Entry 3KYS (X-ray diffraction, 2.80 A resolution); this record covers chains A and B.

# Chain A
Name: Transcriptional enhancer factor TEF-1
Organism: Homo sapiens
Notes: fragment: YAP binding domain
Reference sequence: P28347 (TEAD1_HUMAN); residues 194-411 here correspond to UniProt positions 209-426 (UniProt number = residue number + 15)
Amino-acid sequence (219 residues; numbered 193 to 411; the number before each row is that of its first residue):
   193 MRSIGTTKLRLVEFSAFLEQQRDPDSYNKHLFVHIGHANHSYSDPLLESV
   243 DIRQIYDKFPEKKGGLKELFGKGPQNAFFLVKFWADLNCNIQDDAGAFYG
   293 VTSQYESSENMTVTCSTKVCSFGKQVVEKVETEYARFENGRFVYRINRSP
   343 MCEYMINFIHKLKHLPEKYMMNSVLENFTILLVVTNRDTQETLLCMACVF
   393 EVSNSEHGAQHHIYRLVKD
Disordered / not traced: 193-194, 230-238
Modified / non-standard residues: Cys344 (S-palmitoyl-L-cysteine; P1L)
Sequence notes: expression tag (193)
Reported in the primary citation:
  - mutagenesis - Y406A, Y406H: abolished signaling with 65 kDa Yes-associated protein (chain B)
  - mutagenesis - E240A, V242A, I247A: decreased signaling with 65 kDa Yes-associated protein (chain B)
  - mutagenesis - Y406H: abolished binding to 65 kDa Yes-associated protein (chain B)
  - disease-associated variants - Y406H: abolished binding to 65 kDa Yes-associated protein (chain B) (citing earlier work)

# Chain B
Name: 65 kDa Yes-associated protein
Organism: Homo sapiens
Notes: fragment: TEAD binding domain
Reference sequence: P46937 (YAP1_HUMAN); residues 50-171 here = UniProt positions 50-171
Amino-acid sequence (125 residues; each row starts with the number of its first residue):
    47 SHMAGHQIVHVRGDSETDLEALFNAVMNPKTANVPQTVPMRLRKLPDSFF
    97 KPPEPKSHSRQASTDAGTAGALTPQHVRAHSSPASLQLGAVSPGTLTPTG
   147 VVSGPAATPTAQHLRQSSFEIPDDV
Disordered / not traced: 47-50, 101-171
Sequence notes: expression tag (47-49)
UniProt features mapped onto this chain:
  - modified residue: Ser61 (Phosphoserine), Thr63 (Phosphothreonine), Lys90 (N6-lactoyllysine), Ser105 (Phosphoserine), Ser109 (Phosphoserine), Thr110 (Phosphothreonine), Thr119 (Phosphothreonine), Ser127 (Phosphoserine), Ser128 (Phosphoserine), Ser131 (Phosphoserine), Ser138 (Phosphoserine), Thr154 (Phosphothreonine), Ser164 (Phosphoserine)
  - mutagenesis: Ser61 (S61A: In YAP-4SA; prevents phosphorylation by LATS1 and LATS2, promoting retention in the nucleus; when associated with A-109; A-127 and A-164. Prevents phosphorylation by PRPK4 ...), Val80 (V80A: No change in interaction with TEAD4. Reduced interaction with TEAD4 and transforming ability; when associated with A-84 and A-85), Val84 (V84A: Reduced interaction with TEAD4 and transforming ability; when associated with A-80 and A-85), Pro85 (P85A: Reduced interaction with TEAD4 and transforming ability; when associated with A-80 and A-84), Met86 (M86A: Complete loss of interaction with TEAD1), Arg89 (R89A: Complete loss of interaction with TEAD1), Lys90 (K90R: Nearly abolished lactylation), Leu91 (L91A: Complete loss of interaction with TEAD1), Ser94 (S94A: Loss of interaction with TEAD1, TEAD2, TEAD3 and TEAD4 ...), Phe95 (F95A: Complete loss of interaction with TEAD1), Phe96 (F96A: Loss of interaction with TEAD1), Ser109 (S109A: In YAP-4SA; prevents phosphorylation by LATS1 and LATS2, promoting retention in the nucleus; when associated with A-61; A-127 and A-164. Prevents phosphorylation by PRPK4 ...), 5 further mutagenesis entries in UniProt
Reported in the primary citation:
  - contacts within the chain: Met86-Phe96 (hydrophobic contact), Arg87-Phe96 (hydrophobic contact), Leu91-Phe96 (hydrophobic contact), Phe95-Phe96 (hydrophobic contact)
  - mutagenesis - D64A, L68A, F69A: unchanged binding to Transcriptional enhancer factor TEF-1 (chain A)
  - mutagenesis - F96A: decreased binding to Transcriptional enhancer factor TEF-1 (chain A)
  - mutagenesis - R58A, D64A: unchanged signaling in response to CTGF reporter
  - mutagenesis - L68A, M86A, R89A, L91A, S94A, F95A, F96A: decreased signaling in response to CTGF reporter
  - mutagenesis - R89A, L91A, S94A: abolished binding to Transcriptional enhancer factor TEF-1 (chain A)

# Interface between chain A and chain B
Residue-residue contacts (79; chain A residue first):
  Glu240(A) - Pro92(B)
  Glu240(A) - Ser94(B)  hydrogen bond
  Val242(A) - Leu91(B)  hydrophobic
  Val242(A) - Pro92(B)
  Gln246(A) - Arg89(B)  hydrogen bond (backbone-side chain)
  Gln246(A) - Lys90(B)  hydrogen bond (side chain-backbone)
  Asp249(A) - Thr83(B)  hydrogen bond
  Asp249(A) - Arg89(B)  salt bridge
  Lys250(A) - Thr83(B)
  Lys250(A) - Val84(B)
  Lys250(A) - Met86(B)
  Lys250(A) - Arg89(B)
  Leu272(A) - Phe95(B)  hydrophobic
  Lys274(A) - Phe95(B)  hydrogen bond (side chain-backbone)
  Trp276(A) - Ser94(B)
  Trp276(A) - Phe95(B)
  Trp276(A) - Lys97(B)
  Trp276(A) - Pro98(B)
  Ser313(A) - Arg58(B)
  Ser313(A) - Asp64(B)  hydrogen bond
  Ser313(A) - Leu68(B)
  Phe314(A) - Leu68(B)  hydrophobic
  Phe314(A) - Val80(B)  hydrophobic
  Phe314(A) - Pro81(B)
  Gln317(A) - Arg58(B)
  Val318(A) - Arg58(B)  hydrogen bond (backbone-backbone)
  Val318(A) - Ser61(B)
  Val318(A) - Asp64(B)
  Val319(A) - Val55(B)  hydrophobic
  Val319(A) - His56(B)
  Val319(A) - Val57(B)  hydrophobic
  Glu320(A) - Val55(B)
  Glu320(A) - His56(B)  salt bridge
  Lys321(A) - Gln53(B)
  Lys321(A) - Ile54(B)
  Lys321(A) - Val55(B)
  Val322(A) - His52(B)
  Val322(A) - Gln53(B)
  Val322(A) - Ile54(B)  hydrogen bond (backbone-backbone)
  Val322(A) - His56(B)
  Glu323(A) - His52(B)
  Glu323(A) - Gln53(B)
  Thr324(A) - Gly51(B)
  Thr324(A) - His52(B)  hydrogen bond (backbone-backbone)
  Ser341(A) - Gln53(B)  hydrogen bond
  Pro342(A) - Gln53(B)
  Cys344(A) - Val55(B)
  Tyr346(A) - Ser61(B)
  Tyr346(A) - Asp64(B)  hydrogen bond
  Tyr346(A) - Leu65(B)
  Tyr346(A) - Leu68(B)
  Asn349(A) - Leu65(B)
  Phe350(A) - Leu65(B)  hydrophobic
  Phe350(A) - Leu68(B)  hydrophobic
  Phe350(A) - Phe69(B)  hydrophobic
  Lys353(A) - Leu65(B)
  Lys353(A) - Glu66(B)
  Lys353(A) - Phe69(B)
  Leu354(A) - Phe69(B)
  Leu357(A) - Phe69(B)  hydrophobic
  Met362(A) - Met73(B)  hydrophobic
  Ser365(A) - Val72(B)
  Val366(A) - Leu68(B)
  Val366(A) - Phe69(B)  hydrophobic
  Val366(A) - Val72(B)
  Glu368(A) - Pro85(B)
  Glu368(A) - Met86(B)  hydrogen bond (side chain-backbone)
  Asn369(A) - Leu68(B)
  Asn369(A) - Thr83(B)
  Val391(A) - Phe95(B)  hydrophobic
  Glu393(A) - Arg87(B)  salt bridge
  Gln402(A) - Pro98(B)
  Gln402(A) - Pro99(B)
  His404(A) - Ser94(B)
  His404(A) - Lys97(B)
  His404(A) - Pro99(B)
  Tyr406(A) - Pro92(B)  hydrophobic
  Tyr406(A) - Ser94(B)  hydrogen bond
  Tyr406(A) - Phe95(B)  hydrogen bond (side chain-backbone)
Interface residues without a listed pair, chain A (44 interface residues in all): Ser241, Ile247, Lys316, Glu325, Tyr326, Phe370, His403
Interface residues without a listed pair, chain B (35 interface residues in all): Glu62, Ala71, Phe96
The authors on this interface:
  - specific contacts: Glu240(A)-Ser94(B) (hydrogen bond), Asp249(A)-Arg89(B), Trp276(A)-Pro98(B) (hydrophobic contact), Phe314(A)-Leu68(B) (hydrophobic contact), Tyr346(A)-Leu65(B) (hydrophobic contact), Phe350(A)-Leu65(B), Lys353(A)-Phe69(B), Leu354(A)-Phe69(B) (hydrophobic contact), Leu357(A)-Phe69(B) (hydrophobic contact), Val366(A)-Phe69(B) (hydrophobic contact), Phe370(A)-Leu68(B) (hydrophobic contact), His404(A)-Pro99(B) (hydrophobic contact), Tyr406(A)-Ser94(B) (hydrogen bond), Leu65(B)-Lys353(A), Leu68(B)-Phe350(A), Phe69(B)-Phe350(A), Pro98(B)-His404(A) (hydrophobic contact), Pro99(B)-Trp276(A) (hydrophobic contact)
  - interface residues, chain A: Val242(A), Ile247(A), Leu272(A), Trp276(A), Val318(A), Phe350(A), Lys353(A), Val391(A), His404(A), Tyr406(A)
  - hot spots on chain A (mutagenesis) - V242A, I247A: decreased binding to 65 kDa Yes-associated protein (chain B)
  - interface residues, chain B: His52(B), Ser61(B), Met86(B), Leu91(B), Phe95(B)
  - hot spots on chain B (mutagenesis) - M86A, L91A, F95A: decreased binding to Transcriptional enhancer factor TEF-1 (chain A)

# Overview
44 residues of chain A face 35 of chain B across their interface, with 14 hydrogen bonds and 3 salt bridges.
Polar pairs include Asp249(A)-Arg89(B), Glu320(A)-His56(B) and Glu393(A)-Arg87(B). The authors report hydrogen
bonds between Glu240(A) and Ser94(B) and Tyr406(A) and Ser94(B); contacts between Asp249(A) and Arg89(B),
Phe350(A) and Leu65(B) and Lys353(A) and Phe69(B) among others; hydrophobic contacts between Trp276(A) and
Pro98(B), Phe314(A) and Leu68(B) and Tyr346(A) and Leu65(B) among others. The paper reports that L68A, M86A
and R89A of chain B, among others, reduce signaling in response to CTGF reporter; interface residues
Val242(A), Ile247(A) and His52(B) among others; 15 substitutions were tested in all.
Here chain A is Transcriptional enhancer factor TEF-1 and chain B is 65 kDa Yes-associated protein, both from
Homo sapiens. Entry 3KYS (Crystal structure of human YAP and TEAD complex) was determined by X-ray
diffraction.
